Entry 1LEZ (X-ray diffraction, 2.30 A resolution); this record covers chains A and B.

== Chain A ==
Molecule: Mitogen-activated protein kinase 14
From: Mus musculus
Notes: EC 2.7.1.-; engineered mutation(s): M30N
Reference sequence: P47811 (MK14_MOUSE); residues 1-360 here = UniProt positions 1-360
Sequence (360 residues; each row starts with the number of its first residue):
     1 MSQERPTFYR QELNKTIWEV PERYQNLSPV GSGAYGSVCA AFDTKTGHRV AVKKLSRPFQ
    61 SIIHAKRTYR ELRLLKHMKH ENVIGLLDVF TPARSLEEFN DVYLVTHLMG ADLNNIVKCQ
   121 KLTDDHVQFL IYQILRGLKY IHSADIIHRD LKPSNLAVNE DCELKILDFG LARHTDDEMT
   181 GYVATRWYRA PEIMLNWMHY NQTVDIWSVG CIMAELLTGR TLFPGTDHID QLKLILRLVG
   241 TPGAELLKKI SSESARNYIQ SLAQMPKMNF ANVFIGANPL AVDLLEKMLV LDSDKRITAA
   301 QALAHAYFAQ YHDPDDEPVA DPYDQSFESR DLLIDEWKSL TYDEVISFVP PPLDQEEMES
Not modelled in the structure: 1-3, 175-181, 354-360

== Chain B ==
Molecule: MAP kinase kinase 3b
Sequence (18 residues; each row starts with the number of its first residue):
    90 SKGKSKRKKD LRISCNSK
Not modelled in the structure: 90-96, 105-107
Sequence notes: engineered mutation Asn105 (Met30 in 1778153)

== Interface between chain A and chain B ==
Residue-residue contacts (23):
  Ala111(A) - Ile102(B)  hydrophobic
  Ile116(A) - Leu100(B)  hydrophobic
  Lys118(A) - Cys104(B)
  Cys119(A) - Arg101(B)  hydrogen bond (backbone-side chain)
  Cys119(A) - Ser103(B)
  Cys119(A) - Cys104(B)  disulfide
  Gln120(A) - Leu100(B)
  Gln120(A) - Arg101(B)
  Asp125(A) - Lys97(B)
  His126(A) - Lys98(B)  hydrogen bond (side chain-backbone)
  Phe129(A) - Lys97(B)
  Val158(A) - Leu100(B)  hydrophobic
  Asn159(A) - Leu100(B)
  Asn159(A) - Ile102(B)
  Glu160(A) - Lys98(B)
  Glu160(A) - Asp99(B)  hydrogen bond (backbone-backbone)
  Glu160(A) - Leu100(B)  hydrogen bond (backbone-backbone)
  Glu160(A) - Ile102(B)
  Asp161(A) - Leu100(B)
  Cys162(A) - Lys97(B)
  Cys162(A) - Lys98(B)  hydrogen bond (side chain-backbone)
  Cys162(A) - Leu100(B)  hydrophobic
  Tyr311(A) - Lys97(B)
Interface residues without a listed pair, chain A (16 interface residues in all): Gly110, Asn115
Cross-chain cystine bridges: Cys119(A)-Cys104(B)

== Overview ==
16 residues of chain A face 8 of chain B across their interface, with 1 disulfide bond and 5 hydrogen bonds.
Among the polar pairs are Cys119(A)-Arg101(B), His126(A)-Lys98(B) and Cys162(A)-Lys98(B).
Here chain A is Mitogen-activated protein kinase 14 (Mus musculus) and chain B is MAP kinase kinase 3b. Entry
1LEZ (Crystal structure of map kinase P38 complexed to the docking site on its activator MKK3B) was determined
by X-ray diffraction (same publication as 1LEW).
